PDB entry 2PG7 | X-ray diffraction, 2.80 A resolution | chain A

# Chain A
Molecule: Cytochrome P450 2A6
Organism: Homo sapiens
Notes: EC 1.14.14.1
Reference sequence: P11509 (CP2A6_HUMAN); residue numbers follow UniProt; this construct covers 29-494
Chain sequence (476 residues; row label = number of the first residue in the row):
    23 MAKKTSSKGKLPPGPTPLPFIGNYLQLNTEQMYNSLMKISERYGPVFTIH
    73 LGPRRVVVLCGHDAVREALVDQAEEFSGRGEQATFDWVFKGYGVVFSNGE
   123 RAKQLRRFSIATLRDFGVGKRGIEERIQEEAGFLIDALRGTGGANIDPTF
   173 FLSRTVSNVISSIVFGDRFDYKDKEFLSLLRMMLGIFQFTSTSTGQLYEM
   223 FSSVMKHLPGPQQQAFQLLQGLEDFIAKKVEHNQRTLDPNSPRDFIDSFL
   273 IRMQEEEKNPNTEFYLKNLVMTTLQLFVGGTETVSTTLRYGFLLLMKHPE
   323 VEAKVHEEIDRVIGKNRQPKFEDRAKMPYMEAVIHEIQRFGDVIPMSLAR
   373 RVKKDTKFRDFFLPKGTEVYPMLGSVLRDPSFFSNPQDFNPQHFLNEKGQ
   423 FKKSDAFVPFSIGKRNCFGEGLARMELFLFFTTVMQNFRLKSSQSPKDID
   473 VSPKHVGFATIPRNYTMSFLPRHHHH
Unresolved in the structure: 23-30, 495-498
Sequence notes: cloning artifact (23-28); variant Leu160 (His in P11509); engineered mutation Gln297 (Asn in P11509), Val300 (Ile in P11509); expression tag (495-498)
Metal / ion sites: heme Fe near Cys439 (its only coordinating residue here)
Ligand contacts: heme (HEM): Arg101, Val116, Val117, Arg128, Leu135, Ile182, Leu298, Gly301, Gly302, Thr305, Val306, Thr309, Gln360, Val365, Ile366, Ser369, Leu370, Arg372, Leu395, Pro431, Phe432, Ser433, Arg437, Asn438, Cys439, Phe440, Gly441, Leu444, Ala445, Leu449
Curated features (UniProtKB/Swiss-Prot):
  - binding site (substrate): Phe107
  - binding site (heme): Cys439
  - natural variant: Ser29 (S29N: In allele CYP2A6*14), Val110 (V110L: In allele CYP2A6*24), Phe118 (F118L: In allele CYP2A6*25 and allele CYP2A6*26), Arg128 (R128L: In allele CYP2A6*26; R128Q: In allele CYP2A6*6), Ser131 (S131A: In allele CYP2A6*26), Leu160 (L160H: In allele CYP2A6*2), Lys194 (K194E: In allele CYP2A6*15), Arg203 (R203C: In allele CYP2A6*23; R203S: In allele CYP2A6*16), Val365 (V365M: In allele CYP2A6*17), Asn418 (N418D: In allele CYP2A6*28), Glu419 (E419D: In allele CYP2A6*28), Asn438 (N438Y: In allele CYP2A6*24), 3 further natural variant entries in UniProt
  - mutagenesis: Ile208 (I208S: Increases phenacetin O-deethylation activity 10 fold; when associated with F-300 and A-301. Increases phenacetin O-deethylation activity 38 fold; when associated with F-300; A-301 and G-369), Ser213 (S213A: No effect on phenacetin O-deethylation activity), Gly301 (G301A: Slightly decreases phenacetin O-deethylation activity. Increases phenacetin O-deethylation activity 8 fold; when associated with F-300. Increases phenacetin O-deethylation activity 10 fold ...), Ser369 (S369G: Increases phenacetin O-deethylation activity 3 fold. Increases phenacetin O-deethylation activity 38 fold; when associated with S-208; F-300 and A-301), Arg372 (R372H: Increases phenacetin O-deethylation activity 2 fold)
From the paper describing this entry:
  - contacts within the chain: Tyr114-Gln297 (hydrogen bond), Val117-Gln297 (hydrogen bond)
  - mutagenesis - N297Q/I300V: increased catalytic activity on 4- and 5-BOI (citing earlier work)
  - conformationally variable residues: Phe107, Phe118
  - mutagenesis - N297Q (Kd = 14.4 +/- 1.1 uM): increased binding to indole
  - mutagenesis - N297Q: increased catalytic activity on indole (citing earlier work)

# In short
Ligands of chain A: heme. UniProt lists substrate-binding residue Phe107, heme-binding residue Cys439 and 5
mutagenesis sites. From the paper: N297Q/I300V increase catalytic activity on 4- and 5-BOI; conformational
variability at Phe107 and Phe118.
Chain A is Cytochrome P450 2A6 (Homo sapiens); the structure, Crystal Structure of Human Microsomal P450 2A6
N297Q/I300V, was determined by X-ray diffraction, deposited together with 2PG5 and 2PG6.
